PDB entry 6J54 | electron microscopy, 3.94 A resolution | chains L and u of the 18 polymer chains in the assembly

[Chain L]
Molecule: Mitochondrial H+ transporting ATP synthase subunit c isoform 1
Organism: Sus scrofa
UniProt: Q4VT52 (Q4VT52_PIG); residues 2-73 here correspond to UniProt positions 63-134 (UniProt number = residue number + 61)
Chain sequence (72 residues; each row starts with the number of its first residue):
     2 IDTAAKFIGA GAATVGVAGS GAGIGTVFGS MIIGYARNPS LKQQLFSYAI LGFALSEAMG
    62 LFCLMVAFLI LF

[Chain u]
Molecule: ATP synthase membrane subunit 6.8PL
Organism: Sus scrofa
Chain sequence (42 residues; each row starts with the number of its first residue; X marks 42 residues of unknown identity (built as UNK)):
     1 XXXXXXXXXX XXXXXXXXXX XXXXXXXXXX XXXXXXXXXX XX

[Interface between chain L and chain u]
Chain L side of the interface, 7 residues: I9, A13, V16, A19, G20, A23, T27

[Overview]
No residue of chain L is in contact with chain u.
Chain L is Mitochondrial H+ transporting ATP synthase subunit c isoform 1 and chain u is ATP synthase membrane
subunit 6.8PL, both from Sus scrofa; the structure, Cryo-EM structure of the mammalian E-state ATP synthase FO
section, was determined by electron microscopy together with 6J5A from the same study.
